Entry 1NHE (X-ray diffraction, 2.50 A resolution); this record covers chains A and B.

# Chain A
Protein: Alpha-lactalbumin
From: Mus musculus
Notes: fragment: regulatory subunit of lactose synthase
UniProt: P29752 (LALBA_MOUSE); residues 1-123 here correspond to UniProt positions 21-143 (UniProt number = residue number + 20)
Amino-acid sequence (123 residues; each row starts with the number of its first residue):
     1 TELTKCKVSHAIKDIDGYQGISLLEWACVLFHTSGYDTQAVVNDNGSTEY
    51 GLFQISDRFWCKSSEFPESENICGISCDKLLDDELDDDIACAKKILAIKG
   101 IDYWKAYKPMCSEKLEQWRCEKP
Cystine bridges: Cys-6/Cys-120, Cys-28/Cys-111, Cys-61/Cys-77, Cys-73/Cys-91
Bound ions: Ca2+: Lys-79, Asp-82, Glu-84, Asp-87, Asp-88

# Chain B
Protein: Beta-1,4-galactosyltransferase
From: Bos taurus
Notes: EC 2.4.1.22, 2.4.1.90, 2.4.1.38; fragment: catalytic domain, residues 130-402
UniProt: P08037 (B4GT1_BOVIN); aligned to UniProt positions 130-402 over residues 130-402
Amino-acid sequence (286 residues; row label = number of the first residue in the row):
   117 ASMTGGQQMGRGSSLTACPEESPLLVGPMLIEFNIPVDLKLVEQQNPKVK
   167 LGGRYTPMDCISPHKVAIIIPFRNRQEHLKYWLYYLHPILQRQQLDYGIY
   217 VINQAGESMFNRAKLLNVGFKEALKDYDYNCFVFSDVDLIPMNDHNTYRC
   267 FSQPRHISVAMDKFGFSLPYVQYFGGVSALSKQQFLSINGFPNNYWGWGG
   317 EDDDIYNRLAFRGMSVSRPNAVIGKCRMIRHSRDKKNEPNPQRFDRIAHT
   367 KETMLSDGLNSLTYMVLEVQRYPLYTKITVDIGTPS
Not modelled in the structure: 117-130
Construct notes: cloning artifact (145, 174, 225, 258, 277, 330, 344, 370, 381)
Modified residues: Mse-119, Mse-125 (selenomethionine); Mse-145, Mse-174, Mse-225, Mse-258, Mse-277, Mse-330, Mse-344, Mse-370, Mse-381 (selenomethionine; parent Met)
Cystine bridges: Cys-134/Cys-176, Cys-247/Cys-266
Residues lining bound ligands: UDP (uridine-5'-diphosphate): Pro-187, Phe-188, Arg-189, Arg-191, Phe-226, Arg-228, Asp-252, Val-253, Asp-254, Mse-277, Lys-279, Tyr-289, Trp-314, Mse-344, His-347, Asp-350, Lys-351, Asn-353
UniProt features mapped onto this chain:
  - binding site (UDP-alpha-D-galactose): Pro-187 to Arg-191, Phe-226 to Arg-228, Val-253, Asp-254, Trp-314, His-347 to Arg-349
  - binding site (Mn(2+)): Asp-254, His-347
  - binding site (N-acetyl-D-glucosamine): Gly-316 to Asp-319, Arg-359
From the paper describing this entry:
  - conformationally variable residues (loop rearrangement): Ile-345 to His-365

# Interface between chain A and chain B
Contacting residue pairs (19):
  Phe-31(A) / Pro-285(B)  hydrophobic
  Phe-31(A) / Tyr-286(B)  hydrophobic
  His-32(A) / Tyr-286(B)
  His-32(A) / Arg-359(B)
  His-32(A) / Phe-360(B)
  Asp-44(A) / Pro-357(B)
  Lys-105(A) / Pro-357(B)
  Lys-105(A) / Phe-360(B)
  Ala-106(A) / Phe-360(B)  hydrophobic
  Pro-109(A) / Phe-360(B)
  Pro-109(A) / Ile-363(B)  hydrophobic
  Met-110(A) / Gln-288(B)
  Met-110(A) / Asp-319(B)
  Lys-114(A) / Val-287(B)
  Gln-117(A) / Tyr-286(B)
  Gln-117(A) / Val-287(B)  hydrogen bond (side chain-backbone)
  Gln-117(A) / Gln-288(B)  hydrogen bond
  Trp-118(A) / Pro-285(B)
  Trp-118(A) / Tyr-286(B)  hydrophobic
Interface residues without a listed pair, chain A (12 interface residues in all): Val-42, Glu-113
Interface residues without a listed pair, chain B (12 interface residues in all): Phe-280, Tyr-322, Pro-355

# In short
The chain A/chain B interface involves 12 residues from each chain, with 2 hydrogen bonds. Polar contacts
include Gln-117(A)/Val-287(B) and Gln-117(A)/Gln-288(B). Ligands of chain B: UDP. UniProt lists 14
UDP-alpha-D-galactose-binding residues, Mn2+-binding residues Asp-254(B) and His-347(B) and 5
N-acetyl-D-glucosamine-binding residues on chain B. The paper reports conformational variability at
Ile-345(B).
Chain A is Alpha-lactalbumin (Mus musculus) and chain B is Beta-1,4-galactosyltransferase (Bos taurus); the
structure, Crystal structure of Lactose synthase complex with UDP, was determined by X-ray diffraction,
deposited together with 1NQI, 1NKH and 1NF5.
